Entry 1RYP (X-ray diffraction, 1.90 A resolution); this record covers chains N and V of the 28 polymer chains in the assembly.

Chain N:
Name: 20S proteasome
From: Saccharomyces cerevisiae
Notes: EC 3.4.99.46; engineered mutation(s): CHAINS H, V, T1A, CHAIN L, Z, K33R
Reference sequence: P30657 (PSB4_YEAST); the author numbering skips numbers that UniProt does not, so the offset changes along the chain: -8 to -1 = UniProt 34-41; 1-225 = UniProt 42-266
Amino-acid sequence (233 residues; row label = number of the first residue in the row; note: 1 number in that range is skipped by the numbering (no residue carries it; nothing is unmodelled there); numbers below 1 keep their minus sign (Thr-8 is residue -8)):
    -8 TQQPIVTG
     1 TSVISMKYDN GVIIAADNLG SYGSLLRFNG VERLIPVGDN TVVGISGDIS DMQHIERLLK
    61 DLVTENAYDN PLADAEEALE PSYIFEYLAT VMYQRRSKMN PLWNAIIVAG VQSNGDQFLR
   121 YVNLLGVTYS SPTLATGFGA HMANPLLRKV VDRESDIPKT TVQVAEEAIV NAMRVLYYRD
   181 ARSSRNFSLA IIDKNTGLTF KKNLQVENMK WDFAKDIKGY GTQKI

Chain V:
Name: 20S proteasome
From: Saccharomyces cerevisiae
Notes: EC 3.4.99.46; engineered mutation(s): CHAINS H, V, T1A, CHAIN L, Z, K33R
Reference sequence: P38624 (PSB6_YEAST); the author numbering skips numbers that UniProt does not, so the offset changes along the chain: -9 to -1 = UniProt 11-19; 1-196 = UniProt 20-215
Amino-acid sequence (205 residues; row label = number of the first residue in the row; note: 1 number in that range is skipped by the numbering (no residue carries it; nothing is unmodelled there); numbers below 1 keep their minus sign (Leu-9 is residue -9)):
    -9 LKKGEVSLG
     1 ASIMAVTFKD GVILGADSRT TTGAYIANRV TDKLTRVHDK IWCCRSGSAA DTQAIADIVQ
    61 YHLELYTSQY GTPSTETAAS VFKELCYENK DNLTAGIIVA GYDDKNKGEV YTIPLGGSVH
   121 KLPYAIAGSG STFIYGYCDK NFRENMSKEE TVDFIKHSLS QAIKWDGSSG GVIRMVVLTA
   181 AGVERLIFYP DEYEQL
Differences from the reference sequence: conflict Ala1 (Thr20 in P38624)
Ion coordination: Mg2+: Ile163, Asp166, Ser169

Chain N / chain V interface:
Pairs across the interface - 62 pairs, chain N then chain V:
  Ser24(N) - Trp165(V)
  Ser24(N) - Asp166(V)
  Ser24(N) - Gly167(V)  hydrogen bond (backbone-backbone)
  Leu25(N) - Phe133(V)  hydrophobic
  Leu25(N) - Trp165(V)
  Leu26(N) - Lys164(V)
  Leu26(N) - Trp165(V)  hydrogen bond (backbone-backbone)
  Leu26(N) - Gly167(V)
  Arg27(N) - Trp165(V)
  Phe138(N) - Ala24(V)
  Phe138(N) - Tyr25(V)  hydrophobic
  Tyr177(N) - Glu194(V)  hydrogen bond
  Tyr178(N) - Ile26(V)
  Tyr178(N) - Arg29(V)
  Arg179(N) - Ala24(V)
  Arg179(N) - Tyr25(V)
  Arg179(N) - Ile26(V)  hydrogen bond (side chain-backbone)
  Arg179(N) - Ala27(V)  hydrogen bond (side chain-backbone)
  Arg179(N) - Asn28(V)
  Asp180(N) - Ala24(V)
  Asp180(N) - Ile26(V)
  Ala181(N) - Arg19(V)
  Ala181(N) - Ala24(V)  hydrogen bond (backbone-backbone)
  Ala181(N) - Ile26(V)
  Ala181(N) - Gly167(V)
  Arg182(N) - Gly167(V)
  Arg185(N) - Asp191(V)  salt bridge
  Arg185(N) - Glu194(V)  salt bridge
  Lys210(N) - Arg29(V)  hydrogen bond (backbone-side chain)
  Trp211(N) - Arg29(V)
  Trp211(N) - Val30(V)  hydrophobic
  Trp211(N) - Gly171(V)
  Trp211(N) - Val172(V)  hydrophobic
  Trp211(N) - Tyr189(V)
  Trp211(N) - Pro190(V)
  Asp212(N) - Tyr189(V)
  Phe213(N) - Arg29(V)
  Phe213(N) - Val30(V)  hydrophobic
  Ala214(N) - Val30(V)  hydrophobic
  Ala214(N) - Arg174(V)  hydrogen bond (backbone-side chain)
  Ala214(N) - Ile187(V)
  Lys215(N) - Ile187(V)
  Lys215(N) - Tyr189(V)
  Ile217(N) - Val30(V)  hydrophobic
  Ile217(N) - Arg174(V)
  Lys218(N) - Asp32(V)
  Lys218(N) - Arg185(V)
  Gly219(N) - Asp32(V)  hydrogen bond (backbone-side chain)
  Tyr220(N) - Thr35(V)
  Tyr220(N) - Arg45(V)
  Tyr220(N) - Gln53(V)
  Tyr220(N) - Ala56(V)
  Tyr220(N) - Asp57(V)  hydrogen bond
  Gln223(N) - Asp32(V)
  Gln223(N) - Leu34(V)
  Gln223(N) - Thr35(V)
  Gln223(N) - Arg36(V)  hydrogen bond (side chain-backbone)
  Gln223(N) - Trp42(V)
  Gln223(N) - Arg185(V)
  Ile225(N) - Arg36(V)
  Ile225(N) - Trp42(V)
  Ile225(N) - Arg185(V)  hydrogen bond (backbone-side chain)
Other interface residues (no listed pair), chain N (28 interface residues in all): Asn29, Met142, Gln205, Met209
Other interface residues (no listed pair), chain V (36 interface residues in all): Thr21, Gly23, Ile163, Ser168, Gln195

Summary:
28 residues of chain N face 36 of chain V across their interface, with 12 hydrogen bonds and 2 salt bridges.
Polar pairs include Arg185(N)-Asp191(V), Arg185(N)-Glu194(V) and Tyr177(N)-Glu194(V). Ile163(V), Asp166(V) and
Ser169(V) coordinate Mg2+.
Chain N is 20S proteasome and chain V is 20S proteasome, both from Saccharomyces cerevisiae; the structure,
Crystal structure of the 20S proteasome from yeast at 2.4 angstroms resolution, was determined by X-ray
diffraction.
